3PCA - chains M and Q of the 12 polymer chains in the assembly; structure by X-ray diffraction, 2.20 A resolution.

Chain M (and Q):
Name: Protocatechuate 3,4-dioxygenase
Organism: Pseudomonas putida
Notes: EC 1.13.11.3; chain Q of this document is another copy of the same molecule, construct and numbering; everything in this record applies to it too
Reference sequence: P00437 (PCXB_PSEPU); residues 301-538 here correspond to UniProt positions 1-238 (UniProt number = residue number - 300)
Sequence (238 residues; each row starts with the number of its first residue):
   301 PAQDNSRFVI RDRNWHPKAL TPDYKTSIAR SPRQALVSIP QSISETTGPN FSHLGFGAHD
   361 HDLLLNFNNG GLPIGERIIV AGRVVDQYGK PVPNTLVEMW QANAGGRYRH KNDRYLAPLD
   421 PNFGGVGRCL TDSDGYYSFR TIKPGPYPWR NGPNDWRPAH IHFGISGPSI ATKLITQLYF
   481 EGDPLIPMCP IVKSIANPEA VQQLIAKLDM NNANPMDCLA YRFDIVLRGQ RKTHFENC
Not modelled in the structure: 368-370, 537-538
Covalent attachments: beta-mercaptoethanol (BME) linked to Cys-429
Ion coordination: Fe ion: Tyr-408, His-460, His-462 (together with 3,4-dihydroxybenzoic acid)
Small-molecule neighbours:
  - 3,4-dihydroxybenzoic acid (DHB), molecule 1: Leu-320, Pro-332, Arg-333
  - 3,4-dihydroxybenzoic acid (DHB), molecule 2: Leu-320, Pro-322, Ile-328, Arg-333
  - 3,4-dihydroxybenzoic acid (DHB), molecule 3: Tyr-324, Tyr-408, Tyr-447, Trp-449, Arg-457, His-460, His-462, Gln-477, Ile-491

Interface between chain M and chain Q:
Pairs across the interface (16; chain M residue first):
  His-361(M) / Phe-535(Q)
  Asp-362(M) / Phe-535(Q)
  Ile-379(M) / His-534(Q)
  Ile-379(M) / Phe-535(Q)  hydrophobic
  Ser-438(M) / Phe-535(Q)
  Arg-440(M) / Phe-535(Q)
  Asn-511(M) / Val-309(Q)
  Asn-511(M) / Tyr-388(Q)
  Asn-511(M) / Arg-531(Q)  hydrogen bond (backbone-side chain)
  Asn-512(M) / Arg-531(Q)
  Asn-512(M) / His-534(Q)  hydrogen bond (backbone-side chain)
  Ala-513(M) / Arg-531(Q)  hydrogen bond (backbone-side chain)
  Asn-514(M) / Arg-531(Q)  hydrogen bond
  Asn-514(M) / His-534(Q)  hydrogen bond (side chain-backbone)
  Asn-514(M) / Phe-535(Q)  hydrogen bond (side chain-backbone)
  Asp-517(M) / Phe-535(Q)
Also at the interface, not in a pair above, chain M (11 interface residues in all): Phe-439
Also at the interface, not in a pair above, chain Q (6 interface residues in all): Glu-536

Overview:
11 residues of chain M and 6 residues of chain Q are in contact, with 6 hydrogen bonds. Polar pairs include
Asn-511(M)/Arg-531(Q), Asn-512(M)/His-534(Q) and Ala-513(M)/Arg-531(Q). Chain M binds 3 copies of
3,4-dihydroxybenzoic acid. Tyr-408(M), His-460(M) and His-462(M) coordinate a Fe ion ion.
Both chains are Protocatechuate 3,4-dioxygenase (Pseudomonas putida). Entry 3PCA (Structure of protocatechuate
3,4-dioxygenase complexed with 3,4-dihydroxybenzoate) was determined by X-ray diffraction, deposited together
with 3PCJ, 3PCK, 3PCL and 3PCM.
